PDB entry 4UZ8 | X-ray diffraction, 2.30 A resolution | chains A and B

# Chain A (and B)
Molecule: Endo-beta-1,4-glucanase (celulase B)
From: Bacillus halodurans
Notes: fragment: carbohydrate binding module family 46; chain B of this document is another copy of the same molecule, construct and numbering; everything in this record applies to it too
Reference sequence: Q9KF82 (Q9KF82_BACHD); residues 457-563 here = UniProt positions 457-563
Sequence (130 residues; row label = number of the first residue in the row):
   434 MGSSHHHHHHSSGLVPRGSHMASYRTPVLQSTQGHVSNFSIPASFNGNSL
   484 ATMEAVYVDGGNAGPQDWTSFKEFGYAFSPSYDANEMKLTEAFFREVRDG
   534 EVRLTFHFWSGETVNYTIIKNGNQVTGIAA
Disordered / not traced: 434-456 (chain B: 434-457)
Modified positions: Mse434, Mse454 (selenomethionine); Mse486, Mse520 (selenomethionine; parent Met)
Construct notes: expression tag (434-456)

# How chain A and chain B interact
Pairs across the interface (9):
  Asn471(A) - Asp516(B)
  Asn471(A) - Ala517(B)
  Glu506(A) - His468(B)  salt bridge
  Tyr509(A) - Ser470(B)
  Tyr509(A) - Asn471(B)  hydrogen bond (backbone-side chain)
  Lys521(A) - Pro475(B)
  Lys521(A) - Glu519(B)  salt bridge
  Thr523(A) - Asn471(B)
  Ala525(A) - Asn471(B)
Interface residues without a listed pair, chain A (10 interface residues in all): Ser470, Gly508, Ser512, Ser514
Interface residues without a listed pair, chain B (9 interface residues in all): Gln466, Gly467

# Overview
Chain A and chain B form an interface of 10 and 9 residues respectively, with 1 hydrogen bond and 2 salt
bridges. Polar contacts include Glu506(A)-His468(B), Lys521(A)-Glu519(B) and Tyr509(A)-Asn471(B).
Chain A and chain B are both Endo-beta-1,4-glucanase (celulase B) (Bacillus halodurans); the structure, The
SeMet structure of the family 46 carbohydrate-binding module (CBM46) of endo-beta-1,4-glucanase B (Cel5B) from
Bacillus ..., was determined by X-ray diffraction (same publication as 4UZN and 4V2X).
